Entry 3PUV (X-ray diffraction, 2.40 A resolution); this record covers chains F and B of the 5 polymer chains in the assembly.

# Chain F
Molecule: Maltose transport system permease protein malF
Source organism: Escherichia coli
UniProt: P02916 (MALF_ECOLI); residue numbers follow UniProt; this construct covers 1-514
Amino-acid sequence (514 residues; numbered 1 to 514; the number before each row is that of its first residue):
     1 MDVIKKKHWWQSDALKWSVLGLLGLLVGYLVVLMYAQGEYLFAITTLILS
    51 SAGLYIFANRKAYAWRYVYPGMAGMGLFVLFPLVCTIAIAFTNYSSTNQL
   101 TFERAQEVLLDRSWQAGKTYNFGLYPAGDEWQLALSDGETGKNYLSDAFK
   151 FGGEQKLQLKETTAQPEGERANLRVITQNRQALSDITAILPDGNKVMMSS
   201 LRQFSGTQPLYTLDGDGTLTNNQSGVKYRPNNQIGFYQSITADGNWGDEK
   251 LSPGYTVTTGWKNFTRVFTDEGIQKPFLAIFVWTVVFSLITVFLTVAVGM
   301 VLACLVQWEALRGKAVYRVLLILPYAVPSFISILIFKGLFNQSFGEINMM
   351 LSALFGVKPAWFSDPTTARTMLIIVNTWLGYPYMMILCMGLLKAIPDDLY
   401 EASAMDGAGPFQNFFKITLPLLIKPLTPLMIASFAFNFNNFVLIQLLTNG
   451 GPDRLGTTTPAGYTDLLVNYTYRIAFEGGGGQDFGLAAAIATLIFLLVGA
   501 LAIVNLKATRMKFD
Not modelled in the structure: 1-9, 241-244, 504-514
UniProt features mapped onto this chain:
  - mutagenesis: Leu-334 (L334W: Ability to transport lactose in a saturable manner), Leu-372 (L372W: Growth on maltose but not on media containing either maltoheptaose or maltoheptaose plus maltose), Asn-376 (N376K/H: No growth on maltose), Gly-380 (G380C/S: No growth on maltose), Glu-401 (E401A/C/K/L: Reduction of transport rate), Ser-403 (S403C/D/K/L: Reduction of transport rate), Gly-407 (G407A/P: No effect), Pro-420 (P420A: No effect)

# Chain B
Molecule: Maltose/maltodextrin import ATP-binding protein MalK
Source organism: Escherichia coli
Notes: EC 3.6.3.19
UniProt: P68187 (MALK_ECOLI); residues 1-371 here = UniProt positions 1-371
Amino-acid sequence (381 residues; numbered 1 to 381; the number before each row is that of its first residue):
     1 MASVQLQNVTKAWGEVVVSKDINLDIHEGEFVVFVGPSGCGKSTLLRMIA
    51 GLETITSGDLFIGEKRMNDTPPAERGVGMVFQSYALYPHLSVAENMSFGL
   101 KLAGAKKEVINQRVNQVAEVLQLAHLLDRKPKALSGGQRQRVAIGRTLVA
   151 EPSVFLLDEPLSNLDAALRVQMRIEISRLHKRLGRTMIYVTHDQVEAMTL
   201 ADKIVVLDAGRVAQVGKPLELYHYPADRFVAGFIGSPKMNFLPVKVTATA
   251 IDQVQVELPMPNRQQVWLPVESRDVQVGANMSLGIRPEHLLPSDIADVIL
   301 EGEVQVVEQLGNETQIHIQIPSIRQNLVYRQNDVVLVEEGATFAIGLPPE
   351 RCHLFREDGTACRRLHKEPGVASASHHHHHH
Not modelled in the structure: 1, 245-246, 272-279, 370-381
Differences from the reference sequence: expression tag (372-381)
UniProt features mapped onto this chain:
  - binding site (ATP): Gly-36 to Ser-43
  - mutagenesis: Ala-85 (A85M: Suppressor of EAA loop mutations in MalFG), Lys-106 (K106C: Suppressor of EAA loop mutations in MalFG), Val-114 (V114C: Suppressor of EAA loop mutations in MalFG), Val-117 (V117M: Suppressor of EAA loop mutations in MalFG), Glu-119 (E119K: Resistant to inhibitory effects of alpha-methylglucoside but retains transport capacity), Ala-124 (A124T: Resistant to inhibitory effects of alpha-methylglucoside but retains transport capacity), Gly-137 (G137A: Loss of maltose transport. Has greater ability to decrease mal gene expression than wild-type MalK), Asp-158 (D158N: Loss of maltose transport but retains ability to repress mal genes), Arg-228 (R228C: Resistant to inhibitory effects of alpha-methylglucoside but retains transport capacity), Phe-241 (F241I: Resistant to inhibitory effects of alpha-methylglucoside but retains transport capacity), Trp-267 (W267G: Normal maltose transport but constitutive mal gene expression), Gly-278 (G278P: Resistant to inhibitory effects of alpha-methylglucoside but retains transport capacity), 8 further mutagenesis entries in UniProt
Ion coordination: Mg2+: Ser-43, Gln-82 (together with ADP, vanadate)
Residues lining bound ligands:
  - ADP (adenosine-5'-diphosphate), molecule 1: Trp-13, Val-18, Pro-37, Ser-38, Gly-39, Cys-40, Gly-41, Lys-42, Ser-43, Thr-44, Gln-82
  - ADP, molecule 2: Leu-126, Arg-129, Lys-132, Ala-133, Leu-134, Ser-135, Gln-138
What the authors report for this chain:
  - catalytic residues: Glu-159
  - binding site for vanadate: Gln-82, Glu-159

# Chain F / chain B interface
Contacting residue pairs (33):
  Leu-399(F) / Leu-86(B)
  Leu-399(F) / Tyr-87(B)
  Leu-399(F) / Pro-88(B)
  Glu-401(F) / Arg-47(B)  salt bridge
  Glu-401(F) / Leu-52(B)
  Glu-401(F) / Phe-81(B)
  Ala-402(F) / Phe-81(B)  hydrophobic
  Ala-402(F) / Ala-85(B)
  Ala-402(F) / Tyr-87(B)  hydrogen bond (backbone-side chain)
  Ala-402(F) / Arg-146(B)
  Ser-403(F) / Tyr-87(B)  hydrogen bond (backbone-side chain)
  Ala-404(F) / Pro-72(B)  hydrophobic
  Ala-404(F) / Ala-73(B)
  Met-405(F) / Ala-50(B)  hydrophobic
  Met-405(F) / Val-77(B)
  Met-405(F) / Gly-78(B)
  Met-405(F) / Met-79(B)  hydrophobic
  Met-405(F) / Phe-81(B)  hydrophobic
  Asp-406(F) / Tyr-87(B)  hydrogen bond
  Asp-406(F) / Phe-98(B)
  Asp-406(F) / Gly-99(B)
  Asp-406(F) / Leu-102(B)
  Asp-406(F) / Arg-146(B)  salt bridge
  Gly-407(F) / Leu-102(B)
  Ala-408(F) / Ala-73(B)
  Ala-408(F) / Leu-102(B)  hydrophobic
  Gln-412(F) / Leu-102(B)
  Lys-416(F) / His-89(B)  hydrogen bond (backbone-side chain)
  Lys-416(F) / Phe-98(B)
  Ile-417(F) / Tyr-87(B)  hydrophobic
  Ile-417(F) / His-89(B)
  Pro-420(F) / His-89(B)
  Leu-421(F) / His-89(B)
Interface residues without a listed pair, chain F (15 interface residues in all): Asp-398
Interface residues without a listed pair, chain B (19 interface residues in all): Lys-101

# In short
Chain F and chain B form an interface of 15 and 19 residues respectively, with 4 hydrogen bonds and 2 salt
bridges. Among the polar pairs are Glu-401(F)/Arg-47(B), Asp-406(F)/Arg-146(B) and Ala-402(F)/Tyr-87(B). Chain
B binds ADP. The paper reports the catalytic residue Glu-159(B); a binding site for vanadate at Gln-82(B) and
Glu-159(B).
Chain F is Maltose transport system permease protein malF and chain B is Maltose/maltodextrin import
ATP-binding protein MalK, both from Escherichia coli; the structure, Crystal Structure of an outward-facing
MBP-Maltose transporter complex bound to ADP-VO4, was determined by X-ray diffraction (same publication as
3PUW, 3PUX and 3RLF).
